6KDV - chains B and G of the 4 polymer chains in the assembly; structure by X-ray diffraction, 3.11 A resolution.

# Chain B
Name: CRISPR-associated endonuclease Cas1 2
Source organism: Thermus thermophilus (strain HB8 / ATCC 27634 / DSM 579)
Notes: EC 3.1.-.-
UniProt: Q53WG8 (CAS1B_THET8); residue numbers follow UniProt; this construct covers 1-325
Amino-acid sequence (325 residues; row label = number of the first residue in the row):
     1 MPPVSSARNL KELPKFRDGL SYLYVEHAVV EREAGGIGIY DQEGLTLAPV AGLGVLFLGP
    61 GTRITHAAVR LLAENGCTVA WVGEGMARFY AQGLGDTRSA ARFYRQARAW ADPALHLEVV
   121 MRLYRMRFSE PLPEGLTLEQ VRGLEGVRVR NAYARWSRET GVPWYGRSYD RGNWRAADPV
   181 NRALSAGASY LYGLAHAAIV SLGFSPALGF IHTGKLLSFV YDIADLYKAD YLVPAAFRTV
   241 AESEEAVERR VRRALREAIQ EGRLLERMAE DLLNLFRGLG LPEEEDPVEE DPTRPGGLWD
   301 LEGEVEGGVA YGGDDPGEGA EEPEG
Not modelled in the structure: 1-20, 282-291, 314-325
Modified positions: Mse1 (selenomethionine); Mse86, Mse121, Mse126, Mse268 (selenomethionine; parent Met)
UniProt features mapped onto this chain:
  - binding site (Mn(2+)): Glu145, His212, Asp225

# Chain G
Molecule: 23-nt DNA strand
Sequence (23 nucleotides; each row starts with the number of its first residue):
     1 GAGTCGATGC TGGTTTTTTT TTT
Not modelled in the structure: 1-6, 22-23

# How chain B and chain G interact
Pairs across the interface (13; chain B residue first):
  Arg70(B) - DT14(G)  sugar contact
  Arg70(B) - DT15(G)  salt bridge to the phosphate
  Gly296(B) - DT18(G)  base contact
  Gly307(B) - DT19(G)  phosphate contact
  Gly308(B) - DT18(G)  phosphate contact
  Gly308(B) - DT19(G)  hydrogen bond to the phosphate
  Gly308(B) - DT20(G)  base contact
  Val309(B) - DT19(G)  sugar contact
  Val309(B) - DT20(G)  sugar contact
  Val309(B) - DT21(G)  phosphate contact
  Ala310(B) - DT20(G)  phosphate contact
  Ala310(B) - DT21(G)  phosphate contact
  Tyr311(B) - DT19(G)  base contact
Also at the interface, not in a pair above, chain B (9 interface residues in all): Pro295, Leu298

# In short
9 residues of chain B face 6 of chain G across their interface; the contacts include 1 hydrogen bond and 1
salt bridge. Polar pairs include Gly308(B)-DT19(G) and Arg70(B)-DT15(G). From UniProt: 3 Mn2+-binding residues
on chain B.
Chain B is CRISPR-associated endonuclease Cas1 2 (Thermus thermophilus (strain HB8 / ATCC 27634 / DSM 579))
and chain G is a 23-nt DNA strand; the structure, Crystal structure of TtCas1-DNA complex, was determined by
X-ray diffraction together with 6KE1 from the same study.
